PDB entry 1Y8H | X-ray diffraction, 3.10 A resolution | chains A and B of the 4 polymer chains in the assembly

[Chain A]
Molecule: Hemoglobin alpha chains
From: Equus caballus
UniProtKB: P01958 (HBA_HORSE); residues 1-141 here = UniProt positions 1-141
Chain sequence (141 residues; row label = number of the first residue in the row):
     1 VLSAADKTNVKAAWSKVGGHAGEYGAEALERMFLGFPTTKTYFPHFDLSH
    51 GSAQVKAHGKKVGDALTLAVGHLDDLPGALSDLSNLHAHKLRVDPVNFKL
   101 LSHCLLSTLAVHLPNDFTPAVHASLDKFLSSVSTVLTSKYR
Sequence notes: conflict D82 (Asn in P01958), N85 (Asp in P01958)
Curated features (UniProtKB/Swiss-Prot):
  - natural variant: K61 (K61Q: In fast chain)
Ion coordination: heme Fe near H87 (its only coordinating residue here)
Residues lining bound ligands: heme (HEM): M32, Y42, F43, H45, F46, H58, K61, V62, A65, L66, L83, L86, H87, L91, V93, N97, F98, L101, V132, L136

[Chain B]
Molecule: Hemoglobin beta chain
From: Equus caballus
UniProtKB: P02062 (HBB_HORSE); residues 1-146 here = UniProt positions 1-146
Chain sequence (146 residues; numbered 1 to 146; the number before each row is that of its first residue):
     1 VQLSGEEKAAVLALWDKVNEEEVGGEALGRLLVVYPWTQRFFDSFGDLSN
    51 PGAVMGNPKVKAHGKKVLHSFGEGVHHLDNLKGTFAALSELHCDKLHVDP
   101 ENFRLLGNVLVVVLARHFGKDFTPELQASYQKVVAGVANALAHKYH
Curated features (UniProtKB/Swiss-Prot):
  - binding site (heme b): H63, H92
  - modified residue: V1 (N-acetylvaline), S44 (Phosphoserine), K59 (N6-acetyllysine), K82 (N6-acetyllysine), C93 (S-nitrosocysteine), K144 (N6-acetyllysine)
Ion coordination: heme Fe near H92 (its only coordinating residue here)
Residues lining bound ligands: heme (HEM): L31, F41, F42, H63, K66, V67, S70, F71, F85, L88, L91, H92, L96, V98, N102, F103, L106, L141

[Chain A / chain B interface]
Residue-residue contacts (26):
  E30(A) - P124(B)
  R31(A) - F122(B)  hydrogen bond (side chain-backbone)
  R31(A) - T123(B)
  R31(A) - P124(B)
  R31(A) - Q127(B)
  L34(A) - A128(B)
  H103(A) - N108(B)  hydrogen bond
  H103(A) - V112(B)
  H103(A) - Q131(B)  hydrogen bond
  S107(A) - V112(B)
  S107(A) - A115(B)
  S107(A) - Q127(B)  hydrogen bond
  A110(A) - V112(B)
  A110(A) - R116(B)
  V111(A) - A115(B)  hydrophobic
  V111(A) - G119(B)
  V111(A) - K120(B)
  P114(A) - R116(B)  hydrogen bond (backbone-side chain)
  F117(A) - R30(B)  hydrogen bond (backbone-side chain)
  F117(A) - V112(B)  hydrophobic
  T118(A) - R30(B)
  P119(A) - R30(B)
  P119(A) - V33(B)
  H122(A) - R30(B)
  H122(A) - V34(B)
  D126(A) - Y35(B)
Also at the interface, not in a pair above, chain A (19 interface residues in all): G35, F36, H50, L106, H112, A123
Also at the interface, not in a pair above, chain B (18 interface residues in all): M55, E125

[In short]
Chain A and chain B form an interface of 19 and 18 residues respectively, with 6 hydrogen bonds. Polar pairs
include R31(A)-F122(B), H103(A)-N108(B) and H103(A)-Q131(B). Ligands of chain A: heme. Bound to chain B: heme.
Here chain A is Hemoglobin alpha chains and chain B is Hemoglobin beta chain, both from Equus caballus. Entry
1Y8H (Horse methemoglobin low salt, ph 7.0) was determined by X-ray diffraction, deposited together with 1Y8I
and 1Y8K.
